2F5Z - chains A and K of the 3 polymer chains in the assembly; structure by X-ray diffraction, 2.18 A resolution.

[Chain A]
Name: Dihydrolipoyl dehydrogenase
Source organism: Homo sapiens
Notes: EC 1.8.1.4; fragment: Dihydrolipoyl dehydrogenase, residues 36-509
Reference sequence: P09622 (DLDH_HUMAN); residues 1-474 here correspond to UniProt positions 36-509 (UniProt number = residue number + 35)
Chain sequence (474 residues; each row starts with the number of its first residue):
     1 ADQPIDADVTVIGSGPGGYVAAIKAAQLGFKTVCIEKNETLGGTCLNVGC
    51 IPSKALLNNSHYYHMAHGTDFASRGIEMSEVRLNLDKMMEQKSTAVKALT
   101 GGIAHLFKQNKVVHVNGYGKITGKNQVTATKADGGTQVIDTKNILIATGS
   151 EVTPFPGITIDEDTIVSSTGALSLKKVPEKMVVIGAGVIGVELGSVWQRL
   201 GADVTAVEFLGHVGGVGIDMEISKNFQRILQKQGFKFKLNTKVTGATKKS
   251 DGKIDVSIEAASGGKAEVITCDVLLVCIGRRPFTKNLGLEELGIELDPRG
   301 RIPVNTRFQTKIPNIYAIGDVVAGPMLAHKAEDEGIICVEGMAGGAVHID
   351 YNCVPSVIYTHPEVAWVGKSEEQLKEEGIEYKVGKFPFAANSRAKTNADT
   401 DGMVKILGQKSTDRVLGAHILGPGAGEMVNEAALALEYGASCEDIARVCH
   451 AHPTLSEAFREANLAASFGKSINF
Not modelled in the structure: 1-2
Disulfide bonds: Cys45-Cys50
Ligand contacts: FAD (flavin-adenine dinucleotide): Ile12, Gly13, Ser14, Gly15, Pro16, Gly17, Gly18, Ile35, Glu36, Lys37, Asn38, Gly42, Gly43, Thr44, Cys45, Val48, Gly49, Cys50, Ser53, Lys54, Gly117, Tyr118, Gly119, Ala147, Thr148, Gly149, Ser150, Ser168, Ile189, Arg280, Phe283, Lys285, Leu287, Ile318, Gly319, Asp320, Met326, Leu327, Ala328, His329, Ala331, Tyr359
UniProt features mapped onto this chain:
  - active site: His452 (Proton acceptor)
  - binding site (FAD): Glu36 to Cys45, Lys54, Gly119, Thr148 to Ser150, Asp320, Met326 to His329
  - binding site (NAD(+)): Gly185 to Glu192, Glu208, Val243, Gly279
  - site (Important for interaction with PDHX and activity of multienzyme pyruvate dehydrogenase complex): Asp413, Tyr438
  - modified residue: Lys31 (N6-acetyllysine), Lys87 (N6-acetyllysine), Lys97 (N6-acetyllysine), Lys108 (N6-acetyllysine), Lys124 (N6-succinyllysine), Lys131 (N6-succinyllysine), Lys238 (N6-succinyllysine), Lys242 (N6-succinyllysine), Ser250 (Phosphoserine), Ser262 (Phosphoserine), Lys311 (N6-acetyllysine), Lys375 (N6-acetyllysine), Lys382 (N6-acetyllysine), Lys385 (N6-acetyllysine), Lys395 (N6-succinyllysine), Ser467 (Phosphoserine), Lys470 (N6-acetyllysine)
Reported in the primary citation:
  - self-association interface (contacts with another copy of this molecule); pairs are residue here / residue on that copy: Tyr438-Tyr438 (pi stacking), Glu340, Asp444, Arg447, Arg460
  - disease-associated variants - E340K, D444V: abolished binding to Pyruvate dehydrogenase protein X component (chain K)
  - disease-associated variants - R447G, R460G: decreased binding to Pyruvate dehydrogenase protein X component (chain K)
  - disease-associated variants - E340K, D444V, R447G: decreased catalytic activity (PDC activity)
  - disease-associated variants - E340K, D444V, R447G, R460G: unchanged binding to dimerization of human E3

[Chain K]
Name: Pyruvate dehydrogenase protein X component
Source organism: Homo sapiens
Notes: fragment: E3-binding domain, residues 173-230
Reference sequence: O00330 (ODPX_HUMAN); residues 120-177 here correspond to UniProt positions 173-230 (UniProt number = residue number + 53)
Chain sequence (64 residues; each row starts with the number of its first residue):
   120 GEHIPGTLRFRLSPAARNILEKHSLDASQGTATGPRGIFTKEDALKLVQL
   170 KQTGKILEHHHHHH
Not modelled in the structure: 120-129, 173-183
Differences from the reference sequence: engineered mutation Gly120 (Lys173 in O00330), Leu176 (Thr229 in O00330); expression tag (178-183)

[Chain A / chain K interface]
Residue-residue contacts (15):
  Ala346(A) - Asn137(K)
  Ala346(A) - Glu140(K)
  Ala346(A) - Lys141(K)
  Val347(A) - Glu140(K)  hydrogen bond (backbone-side chain)
  His348(A) - Glu140(K)  hydrogen bond (backbone-side chain)
  Glu437(A) - Pro133(K)
  Glu437(A) - Arg136(K)  salt bridge
  Tyr438(A) - Arg130(K)  hydrogen bond (backbone-side chain)
  Tyr438(A) - Ser132(K)
  Tyr438(A) - Pro133(K)
  Gly439(A) - Arg130(K)
  Ala440(A) - Arg130(K)
  Asp444(A) - Arg130(K)  salt bridge
  Asp444(A) - Arg155(K)  salt bridge
  Arg447(A) - Arg155(K)
Other interface residues (no listed pair), chain A (10 interface residues in all): Ser441
Other interface residues (no listed pair), chain K (10 interface residues in all): Leu131, Ile157
Interface features reported in the paper:
  - residue pairs: Arg130(K)-Asp444(A) (salt bridge), Pro133(K)-Tyr438(A), Ile157(K)-Tyr438(A)
  - hot spots on chain K (mutagenesis) - S132A, P133A, A134M, N137A, I157A: abolished binding to Dihydrolipoyl dehydrogenase (chain A)
  - hot spots on chain K (mutagenesis) - R130A, R136A, E140A, R155A, K160A, E161A: decreased binding to Dihydrolipoyl dehydrogenase (chain A)

[Overview]
Chain A and chain K each contribute 10 residues to their interface, with 3 hydrogen bonds and 3 salt bridges.
Among the polar pairs are Glu437(A)-Arg136(K), Asp444(A)-Arg130(K) and Asp444(A)-Arg155(K). The paper
describes a salt bridge between Arg130(K) and Asp444(A); contacts between Pro133(K) and Tyr438(A) and
Ile157(K) and Tyr438(A). From the paper: R130A, R136A and E140A of chain K, among others, reduce binding to
Dihydrolipoyl dehydrogenase (chain A); a self-association interface involving Glu340(A), Tyr438(A) and
Asp444(A) among others; 15 substitutions were tested in all.
Here chain A is Dihydrolipoyl dehydrogenase and chain K is Pyruvate dehydrogenase protein X component, both
from Homo sapiens. Entry 2F5Z (Crystal Structure of Human Dihydrolipoamide Dehydrogenase (E3) Complexed to the
E3-Binding Domain of Human E3-Binding Protein) was determined by X-ray diffraction together with 2F60 from the
same study.
